PDB entry 6L6F | electron microscopy, 10.60 A resolution (very low resolution: no residue pairs are listed; an interface is given only as per-side residue counts) | chains A and B of the 4 polymer chains in the assembly

[Chain A (and B)]
Name: Glutamate receptor ionotropic, kainate 3
From: Rattus norvegicus
Notes: chain B of this document is another copy of the same molecule, construct and numbering; everything in this record applies to it too
Reference sequence: G3V9I2 (G3V9I2_RAT); residues 1-824 here correspond to UniProt positions 32-855 (UniProt number = residue number + 31)
Amino-acid sequence (832 residues; row label = number of the first residue in the row):
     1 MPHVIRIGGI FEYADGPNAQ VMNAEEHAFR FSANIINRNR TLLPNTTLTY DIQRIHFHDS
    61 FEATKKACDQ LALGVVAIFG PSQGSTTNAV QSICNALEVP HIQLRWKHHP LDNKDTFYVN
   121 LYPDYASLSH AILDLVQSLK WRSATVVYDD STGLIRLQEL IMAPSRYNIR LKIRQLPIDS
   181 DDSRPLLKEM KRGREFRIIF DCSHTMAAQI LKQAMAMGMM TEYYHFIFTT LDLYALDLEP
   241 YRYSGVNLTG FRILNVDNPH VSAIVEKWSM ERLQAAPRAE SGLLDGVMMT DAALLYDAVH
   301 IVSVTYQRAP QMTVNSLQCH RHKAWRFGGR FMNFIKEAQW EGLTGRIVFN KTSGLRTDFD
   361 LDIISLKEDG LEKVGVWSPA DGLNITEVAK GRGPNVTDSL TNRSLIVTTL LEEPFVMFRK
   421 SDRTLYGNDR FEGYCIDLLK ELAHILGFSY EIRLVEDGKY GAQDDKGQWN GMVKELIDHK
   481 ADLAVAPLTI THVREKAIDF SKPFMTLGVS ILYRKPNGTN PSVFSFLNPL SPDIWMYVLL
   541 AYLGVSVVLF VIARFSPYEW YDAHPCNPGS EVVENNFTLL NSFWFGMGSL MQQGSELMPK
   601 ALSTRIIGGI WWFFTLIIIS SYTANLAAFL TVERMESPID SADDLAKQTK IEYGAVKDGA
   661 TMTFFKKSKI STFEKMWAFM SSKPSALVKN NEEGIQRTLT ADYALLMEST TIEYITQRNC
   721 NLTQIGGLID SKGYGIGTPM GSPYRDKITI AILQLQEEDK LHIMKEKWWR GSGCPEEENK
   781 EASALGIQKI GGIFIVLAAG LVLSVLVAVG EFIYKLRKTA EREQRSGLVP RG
Not modelled in the structure: 1-2, 273-285, 386-401, 555-601, 772-787, 810-832
Cystine bridges: Cys-68/Cys-319
Differences from the reference sequence: engineered mutation Thr-86 (Cys117 in G3V9I2), Thr-305 (Cys336 in G3V9I2), Val-547 (Cys578 in G3V9I2); expression tag (825-832)
Reported in the primary citation:
  - mutagenesis - D759G: increased stability (from molecular simulation)

[How chain A and chain B interact]
At this resolution (11 A) residue pairs are not listed: 58 residues of chain A and 58 of chain B lie at the interface.

[In short]
Chain A and chain B each contribute 58 residues to their interface. From the paper: D759G of chain A increases
stability.
Chain A and chain B are both Glutamate receptor ionotropic, kainate 3 (Rattus norvegicus); the structure,
GluK3 receptor complex with UBP301, was determined by electron microscopy together with 6KZM from the same
study.
